PDB entry 7X7M | electron microscopy, 2.33 A resolution | chains Q and b of the 60 polymer chains in the assembly

# Chain Q (and b)
Name: 6,7-dimethyl-8-ribityllumazine synthase
Source organism: Aquifex aeolicus VF5
Notes: EC 2.5.1.78; chain b of this document is another copy of the same molecule, construct and numbering; everything in this record applies to it too
UniProt: O66529 (RISB_AQUAE); numbering as in UniProt (aligned over 1-154)
Sequence (154 residues; each row starts with the number of its first residue):
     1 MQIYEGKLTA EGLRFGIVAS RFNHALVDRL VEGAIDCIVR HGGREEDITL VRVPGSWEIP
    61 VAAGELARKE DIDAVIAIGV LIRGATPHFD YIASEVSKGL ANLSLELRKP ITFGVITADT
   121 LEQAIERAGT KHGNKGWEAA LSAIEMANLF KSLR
From the paper describing this entry:
  - self-association interface (contacts with another copy of this molecule); pairs are residue here / residue on that copy: E65-R108 (salt bridge)

# Chain Q / chain b interface
Contacting residue pairs (58; chain Q residue first):
  M1(Q) with I35(b), hydrophobic; E45(b), hydrogen bond (backbone-backbone); E46(b); I48(b)
  Q2(Q) with I48(b), hydrogen bond (backbone-backbone); T49(b); L50(b), hydrogen bond (backbone-backbone)
  I3(Q) with L50(b); R52(b)
  Y4(Q) with T49(b); L50(b), hydrogen bond (backbone-backbone); V51(b); R52(b), hydrogen bond (backbone-backbone)
  E5(Q) with R21(b), salt bridge; R52(b), salt bridge
  F89(Q) with P87(b), hydrophobic; Y91(b)
  D90(Q) with Y91(b)
  A93(Q) with Y91(b)
  S94(Q) with Y91(b)
  S97(Q) with W57(b); Y91(b); E95(b), hydrogen bond
  K98(Q) with E95(b), hydrogen bond (backbone-side chain); K98(b)
  L100(Q) with W57(b), hydrophobic
  A101(Q) with W57(b); E95(b)
  N102(Q) with K98(b)
  S104(Q) with V61(b)
  L105(Q) with P60(b); V61(b); G99(b)
  R108(Q) with E65(b), salt bridge; R68(b)
  I111(Q) with W57(b), hydrogen bond (backbone-side chain)
  F113(Q) with W57(b); I92(b), hydrophobic
  T117(Q) with T86(b); P87(b); H88(b), hydrogen bond (side chain-backbone)
  D119(Q) with A85(b); T86(b); P87(b)
  Q123(Q) with A85(b); T86(b)
  S142(Q) with P54(b); E58(b)
  E145(Q) with R21(b), salt bridge; V53(b); P54(b)
  M146(Q) with P54(b); E58(b)
  L149(Q) with V51(b), hydrophobic; R52(b); V53(b), hydrophobic
  F150(Q) with V61(b), hydrophobic; E65(b)
Also at the interface, not in a pair above, chain Q (33 interface residues in all): R83, K109, T112, V115, R127, L153
Also at the interface, not in a pair above, chain b (27 interface residues in all): A62

# Overview
The interface between chain Q and chain b involves 33 residues on one side and 27 on the other, with 9
hydrogen bonds and 4 salt bridges. Polar pairs include E5(Q)-R21(b), E5(Q)-R52(b) and R108(Q)-E65(b). The
paper reports a self-association interface involving E65(Q) and R108(Q).
Chain Q and chain b are both 6,7-dimethyl-8-ribityllumazine synthase (Aquifex aeolicus VF5); the structure,
Lumazine Synthase from Aquifex aeolicus, was determined by electron microscopy, deposited together with 7X9W.
